Entry 1W1L (X-ray diffraction, 2.70 A resolution); this record covers chains A and B.

Chain A (and B):
Molecule: Vanillyl-alcohol oxidase
From: Penicillium simplicissimum
Notes: EC 1.1.3.13; chain B of this document is another copy of the same molecule, construct and numbering; everything in this record applies to it too
UniProtKB: P56216 (VAOX_PENSI); residue numbers follow UniProt; this construct covers 1-560
Chain sequence (560 residues; numbered 1 to 560; the number before each row is that of its first residue):
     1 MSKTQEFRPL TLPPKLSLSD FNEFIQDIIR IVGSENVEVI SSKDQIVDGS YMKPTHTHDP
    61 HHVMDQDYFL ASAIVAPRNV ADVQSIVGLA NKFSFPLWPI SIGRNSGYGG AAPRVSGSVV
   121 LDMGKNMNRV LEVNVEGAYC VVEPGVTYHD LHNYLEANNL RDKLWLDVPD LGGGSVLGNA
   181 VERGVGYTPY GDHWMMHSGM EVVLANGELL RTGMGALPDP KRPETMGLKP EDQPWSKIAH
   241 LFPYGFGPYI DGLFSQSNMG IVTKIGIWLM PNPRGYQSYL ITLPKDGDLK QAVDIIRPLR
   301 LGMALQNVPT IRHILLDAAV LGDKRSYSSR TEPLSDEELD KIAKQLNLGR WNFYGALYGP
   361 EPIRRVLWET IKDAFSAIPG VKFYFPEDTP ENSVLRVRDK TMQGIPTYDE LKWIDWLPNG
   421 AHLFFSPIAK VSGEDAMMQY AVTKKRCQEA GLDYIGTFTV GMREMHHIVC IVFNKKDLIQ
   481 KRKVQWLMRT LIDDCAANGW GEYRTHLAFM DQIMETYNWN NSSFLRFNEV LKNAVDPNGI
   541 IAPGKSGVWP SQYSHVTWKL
Not modelled in the structure: 1-5, 42-46
Differences from the reference sequence: engineered mutation Y454 (Phe in P56216)
Covalently attached groups: flavin-adenine dinucleotide (FAD) linked to H422
Residues lining bound ligands:
  - Isoeugenol (EUG; 2-methoxy-4-[(1E)-prop-1-en-1-yl]phenol): Y108, D170, V185, Y187, W413, F424, T457, H466, I468, C470, Y503, R504
  - FAD (flavin-adenine dinucleotide): W98, P99, I100, S101, I102, G103, R104, N105, S106, Y108, G110, P169, D170, L171, G174, S175, L177, G178, N179, V181, E182, G184, V185, Y187, G260, I261, V262, E410, L411, W413, I414, F424, Y503, R504, K545
Curated features (UniProtKB/Swiss-Prot):
  - active site: Y108, Y503, R504
  - site: D170 (Important for the catalytic mechanism)
  - modified residue: H422 (Tele-8alpha-FAD histidine)
What the authors report for this chain:
  - mutagenesis - F454Y (40-fold): increased catalytic activity on creosol
  - contacts within the chain: Y454-H467 (hydrogen bond)
  - catalytic residues: Y108, Y503, R504 (citing earlier work)
  - catalytic residues: D192, E464, H466 (proposed by the authors, not directly observed)

How chain A and chain B interact:
Contacting residue pairs (188):
  E136(A) - R297(B)  hydrogen bond (backbone-side chain)
  E136(A) - K430(B)  salt bridge
  E136(A) - S432(B)
  G137(A) - R463(B)  hydrogen bond (backbone-side chain)
  A138(A) - L301(B)  hydrophobic
  A138(A) - R463(B)  hydrogen bond (backbone-side chain)
  R183(A) - Y244(B)
  R183(A) - G245(B)
  R183(A) - F246(B)
  R183(A) - G247(B)  hydrogen bond (side chain-backbone)
  R183(A) - Y249(B)
  Y190(A) - R463(B)  hydrogen bond
  D192(A) - Y244(B)  hydrogen bond
  W194(A) - Y244(B)
  M195(A) - M195(B)  hydrophobic
  M195(A) - Y244(B)
  L209(A) - W519(B)
  L209(A) - N520(B)
  L209(A) - S523(B)  hydrogen bond (backbone-side chain)
  L210(A) - W519(B)
  L210(A) - S523(B)
  L210(A) - F524(B)  hydrophobic
  L210(A) - F527(B)  hydrophobic
  R211(A) - W519(B)
  M214(A) - I428(B)  hydrophobic
  M214(A) - G501(B)
  M214(A) - Y517(B)  hydrogen bond
  G215(A) - W519(B)
  A216(A) - Y517(B)
  A216(A) - N518(B)  hydrogen bond (backbone-backbone)
  A216(A) - W519(B)  hydrogen bond (backbone-backbone)
  A216(A) - F524(B)  hydrophobic
  L217(A) - G499(B)
  L217(A) - W500(B)
  L217(A) - G501(B)
  L217(A) - T516(B)
  L217(A) - Y517(B)
  P218(A) - T516(B)
  P218(A) - N518(B)
  P218(A) - W519(B)
  P220(A) - A496(B)
  P220(A) - A497(B)
  P220(A) - N498(B)
  P220(A) - G499(B)
  P230(A) - W519(B)
  Q233(A) - W519(B)  hydrogen bond
  K237(A) - K430(B)
  K237(A) - D435(B)  salt bridge
  K237(A) - M438(B)
  K237(A) - N498(B)  hydrogen bond (side chain-backbone)
  K237(A) - W500(B)
  I238(A) - I428(B)  hydrophobic
  I238(A) - A429(B)
  I238(A) - K430(B)
  L241(A) - K430(B)
  L241(A) - R463(B)
  F242(A) - I428(B)  hydrophobic
  F242(A) - E464(B)
  F242(A) - H466(B)
  F242(A) - Y503(B)  hydrophobic
  Y244(A) - R183(B)
  Y244(A) - D192(B)  hydrogen bond
  Y244(A) - W194(B)
  Y244(A) - M195(B)
  G245(A) - R183(B)
  G245(A) - E502(B)
  G245(A) - Y503(B)
  G245(A) - Y517(B)
  F246(A) - R183(B)
  F246(A) - Q256(B)
  F246(A) - E502(B)
  F246(A) - Y503(B)
  F246(A) - R504(B)
  F246(A) - T505(B)
  F246(A) - I513(B)  hydrophobic
  F246(A) - Y517(B)  hydrophobic
  F246(A) - F524(B)
  F246(A) - S546(B)
  G247(A) - R183(B)  hydrogen bond (backbone-side chain)
  G247(A) - S255(B)
  G247(A) - Q256(B)
  P248(A) - G252(B)
  P248(A) - S255(B)
  P248(A) - Q256(B)
  P248(A) - S257(B)
  P248(A) - F524(B)
  P248(A) - N528(B)
  Y249(A) - R183(B)
  Y249(A) - G252(B)  hydrogen bond (backbone-backbone)
  Y249(A) - L253(B)
  Y249(A) - S255(B)
  I250(A) - L253(B)  hydrophobic
  I250(A) - F524(B)  hydrophobic
  I250(A) - F527(B)  hydrophobic
  I250(A) - N528(B)
  G252(A) - Y249(B)  hydrogen bond (backbone-backbone)
  L253(A) - Y249(B)
  L253(A) - F527(B)  hydrophobic
  L253(A) - L531(B)  hydrophobic
  S255(A) - G247(B)
  S255(A) - P248(B)
  S255(A) - Y249(B)
  Q256(A) - F246(B)
  Q256(A) - G247(B)  hydrogen bond (side chain-backbone)
  Q256(A) - P248(B)
  S257(A) - P248(B)
  W268(A) - R463(B)
  L269(A) - R463(B)  hydrogen bond (backbone-side chain)
  M270(A) - M303(B)  hydrophobic
  P271(A) - L301(B)  hydrophobic
  R297(A) - V135(B)
  R297(A) - E136(B)  hydrogen bond (side chain-backbone)
  L301(A) - E136(B)
  L301(A) - A138(B)  hydrophobic
  L301(A) - P271(B)
  I363(A) - I363(B)  hydrophobic
  I363(A) - L367(B)  hydrophobic
  V366(A) - P362(B)  hydrophobic
  V366(A) - I363(B)  hydrophobic
  L367(A) - I363(B)  hydrophobic
  I428(A) - I238(B)  hydrophobic
  A429(A) - I238(B)
  K430(A) - E136(B)  salt bridge
  K430(A) - K237(B)
  K430(A) - I238(B)
  K430(A) - L241(B)
  D435(A) - K237(B)  salt bridge
  R463(A) - G137(B)  hydrogen bond (side chain-backbone)
  R463(A) - A138(B)  hydrogen bond (side chain-backbone)
  R463(A) - Y190(B)  hydrogen bond
  R463(A) - L241(B)
  R463(A) - W268(B)
  R463(A) - L269(B)  hydrogen bond (side chain-backbone)
  E464(A) - L241(B)
  E464(A) - F242(B)
  H466(A) - F242(B)
  A496(A) - P220(B)
  A497(A) - P220(B)
  N498(A) - P220(B)
  N498(A) - K237(B)  hydrogen bond (backbone-side chain)
  G499(A) - P220(B)
  G499(A) - K237(B)
  W500(A) - L217(B)
  W500(A) - K237(B)
  G501(A) - L217(B)
  E502(A) - F246(B)
  Y503(A) - G245(B)
  Y503(A) - F246(B)
  T505(A) - F246(B)
  I513(A) - F246(B)  hydrophobic
  T516(A) - L217(B)
  T516(A) - P218(B)
  Y517(A) - M214(B)  hydrogen bond
  Y517(A) - A216(B)
  Y517(A) - L217(B)  hydrophobic
  Y517(A) - F246(B)  hydrophobic
  N518(A) - A216(B)  hydrogen bond (backbone-backbone)
  N518(A) - P218(B)
  W519(A) - L209(B)
  W519(A) - L210(B)
  W519(A) - R211(B)
  W519(A) - G215(B)
  W519(A) - A216(B)  hydrogen bond (backbone-backbone)
  W519(A) - P230(B)
  W519(A) - Q233(B)  hydrogen bond
  N520(A) - L209(B)
  N520(A) - P230(B)
  S523(A) - L209(B)  hydrogen bond (side chain-backbone)
  S523(A) - L210(B)
  F524(A) - L210(B)  hydrophobic
  F524(A) - A216(B)  hydrophobic
  F524(A) - F246(B)
  F524(A) - P248(B)
  F524(A) - I250(B)  hydrophobic
  F527(A) - L204(B)  hydrophobic
  F527(A) - L210(B)  hydrophobic
  F527(A) - I250(B)  hydrophobic
  F527(A) - V535(B)  hydrophobic
  N528(A) - P248(B)
  N528(A) - I250(B)
  V530(A) - A534(B)
  L531(A) - L253(B)  hydrophobic
  L531(A) - L531(B)  hydrophobic
  L531(A) - V535(B)  hydrophobic
  A534(A) - A534(B)  hydrophobic
  V535(A) - F527(B)  hydrophobic
  V535(A) - L531(B)  hydrophobic
  S546(A) - F246(B)
Interface residues without a listed pair, chain A (89 interface residues in all): V135, Y139, E201, L204, G213, E231, S236, F254, M259, P362, S432, R504, M510, M514
Interface residues without a listed pair, chain B (88 interface residues in all): E201, G213, F254, M270, V366, M510, M514, V530, V548

Summary:
89 residues of chain A face 88 of chain B across their interface, with 29 hydrogen bonds and 4 salt bridges.
Polar pairs include E136(A)-K430(B), K237(A)-D435(B) and E136(A)-R297(B). Bound to chain A: Isoeugenol. The
paper reports catalytic residues Y108(A), Y503(A) and R504(A) among others; F454Y of chain A increases
catalytic activity on creosol.
Chain A and chain B are both Vanillyl-alcohol oxidase (Penicillium simplicissimum); the structure, STRUCTURE
OF THE OCTAMERIC FLAVOENZYME VANILLYL-ALCOHOL OXIDASE: Phe454Tyr Mutant, was determined by X-ray diffraction,
deposited together with 1W1J, 1W1K and 1W1M.
